Entry 4NSC (X-ray diffraction, 3.20 A resolution); this record covers chains B and E of the 6 polymer chains in the assembly.

Chain B (and E):
Protein: Calcium uptake protein 1, mitochondrial
Source organism: Homo sapiens
Notes: chain E of this document is another copy of the same molecule, construct and numbering; everything in this record applies to it too
UniProt: Q9BPX6 (MICU1_HUMAN); residues 97-476 here = UniProt positions 97-476
Amino-acid sequence (401 residues; numbered 76 to 476; the number before each row is that of its first residue):
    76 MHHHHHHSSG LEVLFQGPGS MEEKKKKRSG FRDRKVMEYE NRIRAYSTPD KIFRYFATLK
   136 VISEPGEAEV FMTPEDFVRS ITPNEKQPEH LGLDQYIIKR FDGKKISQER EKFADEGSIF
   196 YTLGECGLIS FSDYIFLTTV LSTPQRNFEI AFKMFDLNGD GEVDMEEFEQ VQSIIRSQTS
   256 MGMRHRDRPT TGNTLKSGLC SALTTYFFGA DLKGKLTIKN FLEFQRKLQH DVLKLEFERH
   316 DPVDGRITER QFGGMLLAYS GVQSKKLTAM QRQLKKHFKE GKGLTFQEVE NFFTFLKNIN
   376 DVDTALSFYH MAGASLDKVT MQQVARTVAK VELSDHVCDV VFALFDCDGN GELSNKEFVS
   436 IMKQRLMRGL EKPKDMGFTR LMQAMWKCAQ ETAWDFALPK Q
Disordered / not traced: 76-106, 138-142, 176-184, 259-274, 422-428, 444-451, 468-476 (chain E: 76-102, 178-182, 254-275, 446-452, 467-476)
Differences from the reference sequence: expression tag (76-96)
Swiss-Prot annotation at these positions:
  - region: K99 to K110 (Polybasic region), K126 to R129 (K/R-ring), R259 to R263 (K/R-ring), R455 to Q465 (C-helix region)
  - binding site (Ca(2+)): D231, N233, D235, E237, E242, D421, D423, N425, E427, E432
  - modified residue: S122 (Phosphoserine), R455 (Asymmetric dimethylarginine)
  - natural variant: R129 to Q476 (deletion: In MPXPS), R129 (R129P: In MPXPS; uncertain significance), R185 (deletion: In MPXPS)
  - mutagenesis: K99 to R103 (Abolishes interaction with EMRE/SMDT1), K99 to K102 (Abolishes interaction with EMRE/SMDT1 while maintaining interaction with MICU2), F106 (F106A: Slightly decreased ability to inhibit MCU channel activity in absence of calcium), Y114 (Y114A: Decreased ability to inhibit MCU channel activity in absence of calcium), R117 (R117A: Slightly decreased ability to inhibit MCU channel activity in absence of calcium), R119 (R119E: Impaired interaction with MCU; R119K: Does not affect interaction with MCU), Y121 (Y121A: Decreased ability to inhibit MCU channel activity in absence of calcium), K126 to R129 (Abolished ability to inhibit MCU channel activity in absence of calcium; when associated with 259-E--E-263), K126 (K126A: Abolished ability to inhibit MCU channel activity in absence of calcium; K126E: Abolished ability to inhibit MCU in absence of calcium), R129 (R129A: Decreased ability to inhibit MCU channel activity in absence of calcium), R154 (R154K: Does not affect interaction with MCU; R154Q: Impaired interaction with MCU), R221 (R221A: Abolishes homooligomerization), 14 further mutagenesis entries in UniProt
Reported in the primary citation:
  - mutagenesis - R221A, R221A/D376A, D376A: abolished binding to in the absence of Ca2+
  - mutagenesis - R221A: unchanged binding to in the presence of Ca2+
  - mutagenesis - F383A/H385A: abolished binding to in the presence of Ca2+

How chain B and chain E interact:
Contacting residue pairs (19; chain B residue first):
  F230(B) with R117(E)
  D239(B) with Y114(E)
  M240(B) with T123(E)
  E241(B) with R117(E); Y121(E); S122(E), hydrogen bond; K126(E), salt bridge
  E242(B) with R117(E)
  E244(B) with Y121(E)
  Q245(B) with R117(E); Y121(E)
  D286(B) with R129(E)
  L287(B) with K126(E)
  K288(B) with D169(E), salt bridge
  M457(B) with M460(E), hydrophobic; A464(E), hydrophobic
  M460(B) with M457(E), hydrophobic
  W461(B) with W461(E), hydrophobic
  A464(B) with M457(E), hydrophobic
Interface residues without a listed pair, chain B (15 interface residues in all): S248
Interface residues without a listed pair, chain E (14 interface residues in all): I118, L168

Overview:
Chain B and chain E form an interface of 15 and 14 residues respectively, with 1 hydrogen bond and 2 salt
bridges. Polar pairs include E241(B)-K126(E), K288(B)-D169(E) and E241(B)-S122(E). From the paper: R221A,
R221A/D376A and D376A of chain B abolish binding to in the absence of Ca2+; F383A/H385A of chain B abolish
binding to in the presence of Ca2+.
Both chains are Calcium uptake protein 1, mitochondrial (Homo sapiens). Entry 4NSC (Crystal Structure of
CBARA1 in the Apo-form) was determined by X-ray diffraction, deposited together with 4NSD.
